PDB entry 1XQH | X-ray diffraction, 1.75 A resolution | chains A and B

# Chain A
Protein: Histone-lysine N-methyltransferase, H3 lysine-4 specific
Organism: Homo sapiens
Notes: EC 2.1.1.43; fragment: N-domain, SET-domain
UniProt: Q8WTS6 (SET7_HUMAN); residues 108-366 here = UniProt positions 108-366
Sequence (264 residues; row label = number of the first residue in the row):
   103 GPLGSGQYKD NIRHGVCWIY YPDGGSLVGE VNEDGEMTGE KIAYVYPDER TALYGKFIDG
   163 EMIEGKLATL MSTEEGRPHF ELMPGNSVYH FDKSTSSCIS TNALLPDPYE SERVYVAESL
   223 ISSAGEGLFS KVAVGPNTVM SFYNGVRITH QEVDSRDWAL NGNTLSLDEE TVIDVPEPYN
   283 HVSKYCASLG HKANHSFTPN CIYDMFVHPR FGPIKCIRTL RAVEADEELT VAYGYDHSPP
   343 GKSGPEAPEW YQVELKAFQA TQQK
Not modelled in the structure: 103-116
Sequence notes: cloning artifact (103-107)
Curated features (UniProtKB/Swiss-Prot):
  - binding site (S-adenosyl-L-methionine): Ala-226 to Glu-228, Asn-296, His-297, Glu-356
  - site (Histone H3K4 binding): Tyr-245, Asp-256, Thr-266, Lys-317, Tyr-335
  - mutagenesis: Glu-220 (E220A: Increases near-attack conformations), Glu-228 (E228A: Increases near-attack conformations), Tyr-245 (Y245A: Significantly reduces the monomethyltransferase activity but increases the dimethyltransferase activity), Lys-294 (K294A: Significantly reduces the catalytic activity), His-297 (H297A/G: Abolishes methyltransferase activity), Lys-317 (K317A: Induces a reduction in methyltransferase activity toward TAF10 but an increased methyltransferase activity for H3 and p53/TP53)
Small-molecule neighbours: S-adenosylhomocysteine (SAH): Ile-223, Ser-225, Ala-226, Gly-227, Glu-228, Gly-264, Asn-265, Asn-282, His-293, Lys-294, Ala-295, Asn-296, His-297, Tyr-335, Trp-352, Glu-356

# Chain B
Protein: 9-mer peptide from tumor protein p53
Notes: fragment: mono-methylated p53 peptide
UniProt: P04637 (P53_HUMAN); residues 369-377 here = UniProt positions 369-377
Sequence (10 residues; numbered 369 to 378; the number before each row is that of its first residue):
   369 LKSKKGQSTY
Not modelled in the structure: 375-378
Sequence notes: modified residue (372); cloning artifact (378)
Modified residues: Lys-372 (n-methyl-lysine; MLZ)
Curated features (UniProtKB/Swiss-Prot):
  - region: Gly-374 to Thr-377 (Interaction with MORN3)
  - motif: Lys-370 to Lys-372 ([KR]-[STA]-K motif)
  - modified residue: Lys-370 (N6,N6-dimethyllysine), Lys-372 (N6-methyllysine), Lys-373 (N6,N6-dimethyllysine)
  - natural variant: Lys-370 (K370Q: In a sporadic cancer), Ser-376 (S376A: In a sporadic cancer; S376T: In a sporadic cancer)
  - mutagenesis: Lys-370 (K370R: Induces a decrease in methylation by SMYD2), Lys-372 (K372R: Induces a decrease in protein stabilization), Lys-373 (K373R: Abolishes dimethylation by EHMT1 and EHMT2)

# Interface between chain A and chain B
Contacting residue pairs (24):
  Tyr-245(A) / Lys-372(B)
  Val-255(A) / Lys-370(B)
  Asp-256(A) / Leu-369(B)  hydrogen bond (side chain-backbone)
  Asp-256(A) / Lys-370(B)
  Arg-258(A) / Lys-370(B)  hydrogen bond (backbone-side chain)
  Trp-260(A) / Lys-370(B)
  Asn-263(A) / Lys-370(B)
  Gly-264(A) / Lys-372(B)
  Asn-265(A) / Lys-372(B)
  Thr-266(A) / Lys-370(B)  hydrogen bond (side chain-backbone)
  Thr-266(A) / Ser-371(B)
  Thr-266(A) / Lys-372(B)  hydrogen bond (backbone-backbone)
  Leu-267(A) / Lys-372(B)
  Ser-268(A) / Ser-371(B)  hydrogen bond
  Ser-268(A) / Lys-372(B)  hydrogen bond (backbone-backbone)
  His-293(A) / Lys-372(B)
  Tyr-305(A) / Lys-372(B)
  Lys-317(A) / Gly-374(B)
  Tyr-335(A) / Lys-372(B)
  Tyr-335(A) / Lys-373(B)  hydrogen bond (backbone-backbone)
  Gly-336(A) / Lys-373(B)
  Tyr-337(A) / Ser-371(B)
  Tyr-337(A) / Lys-372(B)
  Glu-348(A) / Lys-370(B)
Also at the interface, not in a pair above, chain A (22 interface residues in all): His-252, Asp-259, Val-274, Ala-295

# Summary
The interface between chain A and chain B involves 22 residues on one side and 6 on the other; the contacts
include 7 hydrogen bonds. Among the polar pairs are Asp-256(A)/Leu-369(B), Arg-258(A)/Lys-370(B) and
Thr-266(A)/Lys-370(B). Chain A binds S-adenosylhomocysteine.
Here chain A is Histone-lysine N-methyltransferase, H3 lysine-4 specific (Homo sapiens) and chain B is a 9-mer
peptide from tumor protein p53. Entry 1XQH (Crystal structure of a ternary complex of the methyltransferase
SET9 (also known as SET7/9) with a ...) was determined by X-ray diffraction.
